1B7F - chains P and A; structure by X-ray diffraction, 2.60 A resolution.

== Chain P ==
Molecule: 12-nt RNA strand
Sequence (12 nucleotides; numbered 1 to 12; the number before each row is that of its first residue):
     1 GUUGUUUUUU UU

== Chain A ==
Protein: Protein (sxl-lethal protein)
From: Drosophila melanogaster
Notes: fragment: 2 rnp-domains
UniProtKB: P19339 (SXL_DROME); residues 122-289 here correspond to UniProt positions 82-249 (UniProt number = residue number - 40)
Chain sequence (168 residues; row label = number of the first residue in the row):
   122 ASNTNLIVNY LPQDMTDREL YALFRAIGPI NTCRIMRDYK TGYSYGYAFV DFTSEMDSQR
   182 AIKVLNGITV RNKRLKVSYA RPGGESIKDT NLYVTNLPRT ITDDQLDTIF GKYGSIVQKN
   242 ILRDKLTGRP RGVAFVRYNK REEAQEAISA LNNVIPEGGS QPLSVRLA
Disordered / not traced: 122
Differences from the reference sequence: engineered mutation Tyr166 (Phe126 in P19339)

== How chain P and chain A interact ==
Residue-residue contacts (56; chain P residue first):
  U3(P) - Tyr214(A)  hydrogen bond to the sugar
  U3(P) - Thr216(A)  base contact
  U3(P) - Asn217(A)  hydrogen bond to the base
  U3(P) - Arg220(A)  base contact
  U3(P) - Arg252(A)  hydrogen bond to the base
  U3(P) - Gly253(A)  base contact
  U3(P) - Val254(A)  base contact
  G4(P) - Tyr214(A)  stacking on the base
  G4(P) - Leu243(A)  sugar contact
  G4(P) - Arg252(A)  salt bridge to the phosphate
  G4(P) - Phe256(A)  base contact
  G4(P) - Arg287(A)  hydrogen bond to the base
  G4(P) - Ala289(A)  hydrogen bond to the base
  U5(P) - Asn212(A)  hydrogen bond to the base
  U5(P) - Gln239(A)  hydrogen bond to the base
  U5(P) - Asn241(A)  phosphate contact
  U5(P) - Leu243(A)  sugar contact
  U5(P) - Phe256(A)  stacking on the base
  U6(P) - Tyr131(A)  stacking on the base
  U6(P) - Lys194(A)  base contact
  U6(P) - Arg195(A)  hydrogen bond to the base
  U6(P) - Asn241(A)  phosphate contact
  U7(P) - Gln134(A)  base contact
  U7(P) - Tyr164(A)  hydrogen bond to the base
  U7(P) - Lys194(A)  salt bridge to the phosphate
  U8(P) - Tyr131(A)  phosphate contact
  U8(P) - Gln134(A)  hydrogen bond to the base
  U8(P) - Tyr164(A)  hydrogen bond to the base
  U8(P) - Ser165(A)  hydrogen bond to the base
  U8(P) - Tyr166(A)  hydrogen bond to the base
  U8(P) - Gly167(A)  base contact
  U9(P) - Ile128(A)  sugar contact
  U9(P) - Asn130(A)  base contact
  U9(P) - Tyr168(A)  sugar contact
  U9(P) - Lys197(A)  hydrogen bond to the base
  U9(P) - Arg202(A)  hydrogen bond to the base
  U9(P) - Val238(A)  base contact
  U9(P) - Gln239(A)  base contact
  U9(P) - Arg258(A)  salt bridge to the phosphate
  U10(P) - Tyr168(A)  sugar contact
  U10(P) - Phe170(A)  sugar contact
  U10(P) - Ala201(A)  base contact
  U10(P) - Arg202(A)  hydrogen bond to the base
  U10(P) - Gly204(A)  hydrogen bond to the base
  U10(P) - Gly205(A)  sugar contact
  U10(P) - Arg258(A)  salt bridge to the phosphate
  U11(P) - Asn126(A)  base contact
  U11(P) - Arg155(A)  hydrogen bond to the sugar
  U11(P) - Met157(A)  sugar contact
  U11(P) - Phe170(A)  stacking on the base
  U12(P) - Arg155(A)  hydrogen bond to the phosphate
  U12(P) - Met157(A)  sugar contact
  U12(P) - Arg158(A)  hydrogen bond to the sugar
  U12(P) - Asp159(A)  base contact
  U12(P) - Tyr160(A)  base contact
  U12(P) - Tyr166(A)  hydrogen bond to the base
Other interface residues (no listed pair), chain A (41 interface residues in all): Pro203, Ile208

== Overview ==
10 residues of chain P and 41 residues of chain A are in contact, with 21 hydrogen bonds, 4 salt bridges and 4
aromatic stacking contacts. Polar contacts include U3(P)-Asn217(A), U3(P)-Arg252(A) and G4(P)-Arg287(A).
Chain P is a 12-nt RNA strand and chain A is Protein (sxl-lethal protein) (Drosophila melanogaster); the
structure, Sxl-lethal protein/RNA complex, was determined by X-ray diffraction.
